Entry 4FF4 (X-ray diffraction, 2.03 A resolution); this record covers chains A and C.

== Chain A ==
Protein: Virion RNA polymerase
Source organism: Enterobacteria phage N4
UniProtKB: Q859P9 (Q859P9_BPN4); residues 1-1106 here correspond to UniProt positions 998-2103 (UniProt number = residue number + 997)
Amino-acid sequence (1118 residues; row label = number of the first residue in the row; numbers below 1 keep their minus sign (Met-11 is residue -11)):
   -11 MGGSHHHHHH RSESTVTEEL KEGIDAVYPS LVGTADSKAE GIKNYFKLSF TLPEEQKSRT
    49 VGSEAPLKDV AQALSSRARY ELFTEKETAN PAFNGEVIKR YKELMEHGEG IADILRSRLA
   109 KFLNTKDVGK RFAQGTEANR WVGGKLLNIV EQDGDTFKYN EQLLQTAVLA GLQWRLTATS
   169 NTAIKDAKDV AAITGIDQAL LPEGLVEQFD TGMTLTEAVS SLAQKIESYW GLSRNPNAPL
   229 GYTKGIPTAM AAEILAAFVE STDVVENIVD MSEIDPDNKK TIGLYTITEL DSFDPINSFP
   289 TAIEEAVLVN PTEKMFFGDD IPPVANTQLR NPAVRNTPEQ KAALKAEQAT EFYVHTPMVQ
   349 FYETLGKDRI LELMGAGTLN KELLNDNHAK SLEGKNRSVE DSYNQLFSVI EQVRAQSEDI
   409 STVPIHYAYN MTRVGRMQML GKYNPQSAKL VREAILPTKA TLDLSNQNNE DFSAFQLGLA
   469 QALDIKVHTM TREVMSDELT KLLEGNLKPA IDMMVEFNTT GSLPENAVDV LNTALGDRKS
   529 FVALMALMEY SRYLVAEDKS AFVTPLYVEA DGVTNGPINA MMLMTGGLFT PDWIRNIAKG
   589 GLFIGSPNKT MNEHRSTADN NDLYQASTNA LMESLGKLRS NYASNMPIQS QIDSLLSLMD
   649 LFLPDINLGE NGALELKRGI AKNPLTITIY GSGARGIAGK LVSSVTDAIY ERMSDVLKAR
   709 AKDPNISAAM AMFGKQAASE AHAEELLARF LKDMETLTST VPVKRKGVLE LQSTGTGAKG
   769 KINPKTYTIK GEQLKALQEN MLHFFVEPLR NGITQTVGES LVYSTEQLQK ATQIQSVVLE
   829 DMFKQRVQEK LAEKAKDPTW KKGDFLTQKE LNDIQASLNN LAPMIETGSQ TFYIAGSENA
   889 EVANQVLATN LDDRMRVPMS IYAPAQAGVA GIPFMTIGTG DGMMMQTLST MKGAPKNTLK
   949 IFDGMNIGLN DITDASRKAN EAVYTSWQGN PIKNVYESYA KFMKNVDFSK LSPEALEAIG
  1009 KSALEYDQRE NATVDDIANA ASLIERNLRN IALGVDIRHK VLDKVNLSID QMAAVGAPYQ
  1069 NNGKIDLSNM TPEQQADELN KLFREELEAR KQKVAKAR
Not modelled in the structure: -11 to 5, 1101-1106
Construct notes: expression tag (-11 to 0)
Swiss-Prot annotation at these positions:
  - binding site (ATP): Lys437 to Arg440, Asp559 to Gly564, Lys670, Asn671
  - binding site (Mg(2+)): Asp559, Asp951
Metal / ion sites: Mn2+: Gly560, Asp951 (together with pyrophosphate)
Ligand contacts:
  - guanosine-5'-monophosphate / adenosine monophosphate: Arg424, Gln434, Lys437, Arg440, Asn563, Gly564, Pro565, Lys670, Asn671, Thr674, Ile675, Tyr678, Ile925, Asp929, Ile949, Phe950, Asp951
  - pyrophosphate (POP): Asp559, Gly560, Val561, Thr562, Asn563, Gly564, Pro565, Tyr612, Arg666, Lys670, Thr674, Asp951
Reported in the primary citation:
  - binding site for pyrophosphate: Tyr612, Arg666, Lys670
  - conformationally variable residues (side-chain flip): Asp559
  - catalytic residues: Tyr612 (proposed by the authors, not directly observed)

== Chain C ==
Molecule: Bacteriophage N4 P2 promoter
Sequence (36 nucleotides; row label = number of the first residue in the row; numbers below 1 keep their minus sign (DT-10 is residue -10)):
   -10 TGCCTCCCAG GCATTCAAAA GAAGCGGAGC TTCTTC
Not modelled in the structure: -10 to 2, 23-25
Ligand contacts: guanosine-5'-monophosphate / adenosine monophosphate: DT4, DC5, DA6

== Interface between chain A and chain C ==
Residue-residue contacts - 60 pairs, chain A then chain C:
  Lys114(A) with DG15(C), hydrogen bond to the base; DG16(C), base contact
  Arg119(A) with DG16(C), hydrogen bond to the base
  Trp129(A) with DG16(C), stacking on the base; DA17(C), phosphate contact
  Ala171(A) with DA7(C), base contact; DA8(C), base contact
  Asp174(A) with DA6(C), base contact
  Lys176(A) with DC5(C), phosphate contact
  Asp177(A) with DA8(C), phosphate contact; DA9(C), hydrogen bond to the base
  Ile181(A) with DA9(C), base contact
  Thr202(A) with DA9(C), hydrogen bond to the base
  Leu203(A) with DA11(C), phosphate contact
  Thr204(A) with DA8(C), base contact; DA9(C), sugar contact
  Glu205(A) with DA8(C), base contact; DA9(C), base contact
  Ser208(A) with DA8(C), base contact
  Lys267(A) with DG10(C), hydrogen bond to the base; DC22(C), base contact
  Lys268(A) with DG10(C), salt bridge to the phosphate
  Thr269(A) with DG10(C), hydrogen bond to the base; DA11(C), hydrogen bond to the sugar
  Ile270(A) with DG10(C), sugar contact
  Gly271(A) with DA11(C), hydrogen bond to the phosphate
  Arg318(A) with DA7(C), salt bridge to the phosphate
  Arg421(A) with DA6(C), phosphate contact; DA7(C), salt bridge to the phosphate
  Val422(A) with DA6(C), sugar contact
  Ile675(A) with DT4(C), base contact
  Tyr678(A) with DT4(C), base contact
  Gly679(A) with DT4(C), sugar contact
  Ser680(A) with DT4(C), hydrogen bond to the sugar
  Gly681(A) with DT3(C), phosphate contact; DT4(C), hydrogen bond to the phosphate
  Lys688(A) with DT4(C), hydrogen bond to the base
  Gln817(A) with DT3(C), hydrogen bond to the base
  Lys849(A) with DA17(C), salt bridge to the phosphate
  Lys850(A) with DG18(C), salt bridge to the phosphate
  Glu886(A) with DA8(C), sugar contact
  Asn887(A) with DA9(C), phosphate contact
  Ala888(A) with DA9(C), hydrogen bond to the phosphate
  Glu889(A) with DA9(C), phosphate contact
  Asp901(A) with DC14(C), hydrogen bond to the base; DG15(C), hydrogen bond to the base
  Arg902(A) with DA12(C), salt bridge to the phosphate; DG13(C), salt bridge to the phosphate
  Arg904(A) with DA12(C), hydrogen bond to the base; DG13(C), hydrogen bond to the base; DC14(C), base contact; DG18(C), base contact
  Gly916(A) with DT3(C), base contact
  Val917(A) with DT3(C), base contact; DT4(C), phosphate contact
  Ala918(A) with DC5(C), sugar contact
  Pro921(A) with DC5(C), sugar contact
  Phe922(A) with DC5(C), phosphate contact; DA6(C), phosphate contact
  Ile925(A) with DC5(C), base contact
Other interface residues (no listed pair), chain A (54 interface residues in all): Val116, Arg128, Asn169, Lys173, Gln186, Ile256, Leu317, Arg683, Gln821, Asp900, Met903

== Overview ==
Chain A and chain C form an interface of 54 and 17 residues respectively; the contacts include 17 hydrogen
bonds, 7 salt bridges and 1 aromatic stacking contact. Among the polar pairs are Lys114(A)-DG15(C),
Arg119(A)-DG16(C) and Asp177(A)-DA9(C). The paper reports the catalytic residue Tyr612(A); a binding site for
pyrophosphate at Tyr612(A), Arg666(A) and Lys670(A).
Here chain A is Virion RNA polymerase (Enterobacteria phage N4) and chain C is Bacteriophage N4 P2 promoter.
Entry 4FF4 (N4 mini-vRNAP transcription initiation complex, 4 min after soaking GTP, ATP and Mn) was
determined by X-ray diffraction together with 4FF1, 4FF2 and 4FF3 from the same study.
